Entry 8SF3 (X-ray diffraction, 1.70 A resolution); this record covers chain A.

[Chain A]
Molecule: Acetyl-coenzyme A synthetase
Organism: Leishmania infantum
Notes: engineered mutation(s): A2N, A3G
UniProtKB: A4I093 (A4I093_LEIIN); residues 1-705 here = UniProt positions 1-705
Sequence (713 residues; numbered -7 to 705; the number before each row is that of its first residue; numbers below 1 keep their minus sign (Met-7 is residue -7)):
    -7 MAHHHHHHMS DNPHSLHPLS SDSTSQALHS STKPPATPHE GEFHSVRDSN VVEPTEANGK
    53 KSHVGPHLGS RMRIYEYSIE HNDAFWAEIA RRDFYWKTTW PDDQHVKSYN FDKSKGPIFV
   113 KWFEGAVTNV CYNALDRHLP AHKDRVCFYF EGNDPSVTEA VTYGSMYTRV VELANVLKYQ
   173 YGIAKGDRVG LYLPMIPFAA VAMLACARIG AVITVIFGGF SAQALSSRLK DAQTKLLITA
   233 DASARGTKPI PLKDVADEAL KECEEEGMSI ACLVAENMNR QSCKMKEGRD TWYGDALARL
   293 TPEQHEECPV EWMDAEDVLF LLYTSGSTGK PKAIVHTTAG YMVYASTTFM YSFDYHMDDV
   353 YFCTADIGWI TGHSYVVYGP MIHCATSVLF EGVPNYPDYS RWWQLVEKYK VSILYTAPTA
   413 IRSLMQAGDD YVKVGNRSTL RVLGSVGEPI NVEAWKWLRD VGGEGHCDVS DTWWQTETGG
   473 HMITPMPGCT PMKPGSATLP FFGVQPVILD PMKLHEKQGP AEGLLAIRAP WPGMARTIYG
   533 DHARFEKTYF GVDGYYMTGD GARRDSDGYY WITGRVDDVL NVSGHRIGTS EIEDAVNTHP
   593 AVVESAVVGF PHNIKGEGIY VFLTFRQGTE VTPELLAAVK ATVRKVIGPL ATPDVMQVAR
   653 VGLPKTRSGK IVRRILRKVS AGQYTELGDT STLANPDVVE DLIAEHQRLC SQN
Disordered / not traced: -7 to 38, 271-273, 704-705
Differences from the reference sequence: initiating methionine (-7); expression tag (-6 to 0)
Small-molecule neighbours:
  - adenosine monophosphate (AMP): Thr316, Ser437, Val438, Gly439, Glu440, Pro441, Asp463, Thr464, Trp465, Trp466, Gln467, Thr468, Glu469, Asp552, Ile564, Arg567, Asn573, Gly576, His577, Arg578
  - coenzyme A (COA): Phe209, Gly210, Gly211, Arg237, Lys240, Ile242, Asp358, Val385, Arg636, Pro641, Leu642
What the authors report for this chain:
  - specificity-determining residues: Trp466
  - binding site for coenzyme A: Arg237, Lys240, Arg636
  - binding site for adenosine monophosphate: Asp463, Thr464, Gln467, Thr468, Asp552, Arg567, Arg578

[Summary]
Ligands of chain A: adenosine monophosphate and coenzyme A. From the paper: a binding site for adenosine
monophosphate at Asp463, Thr464 and Gln467 among others; a binding site for coenzyme A at Arg237, Lys240 and
Arg636.
Chain A is Acetyl-coenzyme A synthetase (Leishmania infantum); the structure, Crystal Structure of
Acetyl-coenzyme A synthetase from Leishmania infantum (AMP, Acetate and CoA bound), was determined by X-ray
diffraction together with 8V4R, 8U2R, 8U2S, 8U2T and 8U2U from the same study.
